PDB entry 7ZW4 | X-ray diffraction, 2.72 A resolution | chains A and B

Chain A:
Name: Talin-1
Organism: Mus musculus
UniProt: P26039 (TLN1_MOUSE); numbering as in UniProt (aligned over 1358-1659)
Sequence (303 residues; each row starts with the number of its first residue):
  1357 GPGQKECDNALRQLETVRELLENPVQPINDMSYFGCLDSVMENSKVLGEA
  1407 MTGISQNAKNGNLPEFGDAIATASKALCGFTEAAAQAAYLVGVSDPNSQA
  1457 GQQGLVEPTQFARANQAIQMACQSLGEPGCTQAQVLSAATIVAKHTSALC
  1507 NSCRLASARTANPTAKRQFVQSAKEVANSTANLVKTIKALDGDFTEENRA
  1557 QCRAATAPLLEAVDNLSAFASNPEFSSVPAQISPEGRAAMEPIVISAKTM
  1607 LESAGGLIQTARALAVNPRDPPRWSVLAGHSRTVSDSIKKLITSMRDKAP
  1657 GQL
Disordered / not traced: 1357-1360, 1659
Differences from the reference sequence: expression tag (1357)
Curated features (UniProtKB/Swiss-Prot):
  - modified residue: Lys1544 (N6-acetyllysine)
  - mutagenesis: Gly1404 (G1404L: Does not affect focal adhesion (FA) formation, cell adhesion and spreading. Impairs the interaction with KANK1 and abrogates KANK1 association with FAs ...), Trp1630 (W1630A: Impairs the interaction with KANK1), Ser1641 (S1641E: Does not significantly affect the interaction with KANK1)
What the authors report for this chain:
  - mutagenesis - R1523E/K1530E: increased binding to Caskin-2 (chain B)

Chain B:
Name: Caskin-2
UniProt: Q8WXE0 (CSKI2_HUMAN); residues 1177-1201 here correspond to UniProt positions 1178-1202 (UniProt number = residue number + 1)
Sequence (25 residues; row label = number of the first residue in the row):
  1177 STKHILDDISTMFDALADQLDAMLD
What the authors report for this chain:
  - mutagenesis - L1182A/F1189A/L1196A/L1200A: abolished binding to Talin-1 (chain A)

How chain A and chain B interact:
Pairs across the interface (25; chain A residue first):
  Leu1492(A) with Leu1182(B), hydrophobic
  Ala1499(A) with Ile1185(B), hydrophobic; Phe1189(B)
  Thr1502(A) with Phe1189(B)
  Ser1503(A) with Phe1189(B)
  Cys1506(A) with Leu1192(B), hydrophobic
  Arg1510(A) with Met1199(B)
  Lys1522(A) with Leu1200(B)
  Arg1523(A) with Leu1200(B); Asp1201(B), salt bridge
  Val1526(A) with Leu1196(B); Leu1200(B), hydrophobic
  Ala1529(A) with Leu1196(B), hydrophobic
  Lys1530(A) with Ala1193(B), hydrogen bond (side chain-backbone); Leu1196(B); Asp1197(B)
  Ala1533(A) with Phe1189(B); Ala1193(B), hydrophobic
  Asn1534(A) with Ala1193(B)
  Thr1536(A) with Phe1189(B)
  Ala1537(A) with Asp1190(B)
  Val1540(A) with Leu1182(B); Ile1185(B), hydrophobic
  Lys1544(A) with Leu1182(B)
  Asp1547(A) with His1180(B), salt bridge
Also at the interface, not in a pair above, chain A (20 interface residues in all): Thr1496, Ile1543
Also at the interface, not in a pair above, chain B (16 interface residues in all): Ile1181, Ser1186, Met1188, Asp1194
Interface features reported in the paper:
  - interface residues, chain B: Leu1182(B), Phe1189(B), Leu1196(B), Leu1200(B)

Summary:
20 residues of chain A face 16 of chain B across their interface, with 1 hydrogen bond and 2 salt bridges.
Among the polar pairs are Arg1523(A)-Asp1201(B), Asp1547(A)-His1180(B) and Lys1530(A)-Ala1193(B). From the
paper: R1523E/K1530E of chain A increase binding to Caskin-2 (chain B); interface residues Leu1182(B),
Phe1189(B) and Leu1196(B) among others.
Here chain A is Talin-1 (Mus musculus) and chain B is Caskin-2. Entry 7ZW4 (Crystal structure of Talin R7R8
domains with Caskin-2 LD-peptide) was determined by X-ray diffraction.
